PDB entry 6ESI | electron microscopy, 6.30 A resolution (low resolution: residue-level contacts below are approximate; hydrogen-bond / salt-bridge calls are withheld) | chains G and J of the 10 polymer chains in the assembly

[Chain G]
Protein: Histone H2A
Organism: Xenopus laevis
UniProt: Q6AZJ8 (Q6AZJ8_XENLA); residues 1-129 here correspond to UniProt positions 2-130 (UniProt number = residue number + 1)
Amino-acid sequence (129 residues; row label = number of the first residue in the row):
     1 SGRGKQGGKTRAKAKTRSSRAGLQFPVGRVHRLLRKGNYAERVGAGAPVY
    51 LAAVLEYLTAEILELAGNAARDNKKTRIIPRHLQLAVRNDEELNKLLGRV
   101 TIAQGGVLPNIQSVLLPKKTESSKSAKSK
Disordered / not traced: 1-15, 118-129

[Chain J]
Molecule: 147-nt DNA strand
Organism: synthetic construct
Sequence (147 nucleotides; row label = number of the first residue in the row; numbers below 1 keep their minus sign (DC-73 is residue -73)):
   -73 CTGGAGAATCCCGGTGCCGAGGCCGCTCAATTGGTCGTAGACAGCTCTAG
   -23 CACCGCTTAAACGCACGTACGCGCTGTCCCCCGCGTTTTAACCGCCAAGG
    27 GGATTACTCCCTAGTCTCCAGGCACGTGTCAGATATATACATCCTGT
Disordered / not traced: 60-73

[Chain G / chain J interface]
Residue-residue contacts (9; chain G residue first):
  Thr16(G) with DT-43(J)
  Arg17(G) with DT-43(J)
  Arg29(G) with DA-45(J); DA-44(J)
  Arg32(G) with DA-44(J)
  Glu41(G) with DG-37(J); DT-36(J)
  Lys74(G) with DC-62(J)
  Arg77(G) with DA-54(J)
Other interface residues (no listed pair), chain G (8 interface residues in all): Gly28
Other interface residues (no listed pair), chain J (10 interface residues in all): DG-61, DG-55, DA-35

[Summary]
Chain G and chain J form an interface of 8 and 10 residues respectively.
Chain G is Histone H2A (Xenopus laevis) and chain J is a 147-nt DNA strand (synthetic construct); the
structure, Nucleosome breathing : Class 4, was determined by electron microscopy together with 6ESF, 6ESG and
6ESH from the same study.
